Entry 7FFN (electron microscopy, 3.00 A resolution); this record covers chains N and O of the 5 polymer chains in the assembly.

[Chain N]
Molecule: Spike glycoprotein E2
From: Venezuelan equine encephalitis virus (strain TC-83)
UniProt: P05674 (POLS_EEVV8); residues 1-423 here correspond to UniProt positions 335-757 (UniProt number = residue number + 334)
Chain sequence (423 residues; numbered 1 to 423; the number before each row is that of its first residue):
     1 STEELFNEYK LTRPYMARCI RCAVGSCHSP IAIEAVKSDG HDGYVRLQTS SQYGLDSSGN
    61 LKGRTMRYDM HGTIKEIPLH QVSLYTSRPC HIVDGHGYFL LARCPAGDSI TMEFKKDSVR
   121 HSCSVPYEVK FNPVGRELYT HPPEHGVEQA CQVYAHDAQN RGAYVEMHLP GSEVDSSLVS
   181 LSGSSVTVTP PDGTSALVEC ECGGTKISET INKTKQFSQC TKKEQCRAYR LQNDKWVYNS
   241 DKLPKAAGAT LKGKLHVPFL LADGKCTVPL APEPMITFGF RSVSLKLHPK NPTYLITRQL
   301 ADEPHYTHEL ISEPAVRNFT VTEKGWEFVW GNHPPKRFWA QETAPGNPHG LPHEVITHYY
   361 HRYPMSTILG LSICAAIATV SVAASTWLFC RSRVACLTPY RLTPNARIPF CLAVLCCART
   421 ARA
Disordered / not traced: 420-423
Disulfides: C19-C123, C22-C27, C90-C104, C151-C266, C200-C226, C202-C220
UniProt features mapped onto this chain:
  - site: Y44 (Interaction with host receptor LDLRAD3), V93 (Interaction with host receptor LDLRAD3), V153 (Interaction with host receptor LDLRAD3), A155 (Interaction with host receptor LDLRAD3), H156 (Interaction with host receptor LDLRAD3), A262 (Interaction with host receptor LDLRAD3), A423 (Cleavage)
  - lipidation (S-palmitoyl cysteine): C396, C416, C417
  - glycosylation (N-linked (GlcNAc...) asparagine): N212, N318

[Chain O]
Molecule: Spike glycoprotein E1
From: Venezuelan equine encephalitis virus (strain TC-83)
UniProt: P05674 (POLS_EEVV8); residues 1-442 here correspond to UniProt positions 813-1254 (UniProt number = residue number + 812)
Chain sequence (442 residues; each row starts with the number of its first residue):
     1 YEHATTMPSQ AGISYNTIVN RAGYAPLPIS ITPTKIKLIP TVNLEYVTCH YKTGMDSPAI
    61 KCCGSQECTP TYRPDEQCKV FTGVYPFMWG GAYCFCDTEN TQVSKAYVMK SDDCLADHAE
   121 AYKAHTASVQ AFLNITVGEH SIVTTVYVNG ETPVNFNGVK ITAGPLSTAW TPFDRKIVQY
   181 AGEIYNYDFP EYGAGQPGAF GDIQSRTVSS SDLYANTNLV LQRPKAGAIH VPYTQAPSGF
   241 EQWKKDKAPS LKFTAPFGCE IYTNPIRAEN CAVGSIPLAF DIPDALFTRV SETPTLSAAE
   301 CTLNECVYSS DFGGIATVKY SASKSGKCAV HVPSGTATLK EAAVELTEQG SATIHFSTAN
   361 IHPEFRLQIC TSYVTCKGDC HPPKDHIVTH PQYHAQTFTA AVSKTAWTWL TSLLGGSAVI
   421 IIIGLVLATI VAMYVLTNQK HN
Disulfides: C62-C94, C63-C96, C259-C271, C301-C376, C306-C380, C328-C370
UniProt features mapped onto this chain:
  - region: V84 to T101 (E1 fusion peptide loop)
  - glycosylation: N134 (N-linked (GlcNAc...) asparagine)

[Interface between chain N and chain O]
Pairs across the interface (120; chain N residue first):
  R18(N) - K225(O)
  R18(N) - A228(O)
  R18(N) - H230(O)
  H28(N) - F87(O)
  H28(N) - M88(O)  hydrogen bond (side chain-backbone)
  H28(N) - W89(O)
  R46(N) - D113(O)  salt bridge
  H71(N) - W89(O)
  G72(N) - W89(O)
  Q152(N) - A116(O)  hydrogen bond (side chain-backbone)
  Y154(N) - D113(O)
  A163(N) - D112(O)
  V165(N) - K52(O)
  S172(N) - Y93(O)
  E173(N) - M88(O)
  E173(N) - W89(O)
  V174(N) - M88(O)  hydrophobic
  V174(N) - G90(O)
  V174(N) - G91(O)
  V174(N) - A92(O)
  D175(N) - W89(O)
  D175(N) - G90(O)
  S176(N) - G90(O)  hydrogen bond (backbone-backbone)
  S176(N) - G91(O)
  E201(N) - F95(O)
  R227(N) - Y85(O)
  R227(N) - A92(O)
  R227(N) - C94(O)  hydrogen bond (side chain-backbone)
  R227(N) - F95(O)
  Y229(N) - Y93(O)  hydrogen bond (side chain-backbone)
  R230(N) - W89(O)
  N239(N) - M55(O)
  N239(N) - D56(O)
  N239(N) - S57(O)  hydrogen bond
  S240(N) - S57(O)  hydrogen bond (backbone-side chain)
  D241(N) - M55(O)
  D241(N) - P58(O)
  D241(N) - I229(O)
  D241(N) - H230(O)
  D241(N) - V231(O)
  K242(N) - I229(O)
  L243(N) - S57(O)
  L243(N) - P58(O)
  P244(N) - P58(O)
  P244(N) - M88(O)
  K245(N) - D56(O)  salt bridge
  K245(N) - S57(O)
  K245(N) - P58(O)  hydrogen bond (backbone-backbone)
  K245(N) - A59(O)
  L260(N) - D112(O)
  L260(N) - D113(O)
  L261(N) - A116(O)
  L261(N) - D117(O)
  F278(N) - I387(O)  hydrophobic
  G279(N) - H386(O)
  G279(N) - I387(O)
  F280(N) - H386(O)
  S282(N) - I387(O)
  V283(N) - I387(O)  hydrophobic
  I296(N) - F253(O)  hydrophobic
  R298(N) - K252(O)
  R298(N) - F253(O)
  R298(N) - T254(O)
  R298(N) - A255(O)  hydrogen bond (side chain-backbone)
  R298(N) - C259(O)  hydrogen bond (side chain-backbone)
  L300(N) - G258(O)
  A301(N) - P256(O)
  A301(N) - F257(O)  hydrogen bond (backbone-backbone)
  D302(N) - P256(O)
  D302(N) - F257(O)
  P304(N) - T254(O)
  P304(N) - P256(O)
  Y306(N) - T254(O)
  H308(N) - P249(O)
  V329(N) - F253(O)  hydrophobic
  R337(N) - G258(O)  hydrogen bond (side chain-backbone)
  R337(N) - E260(O)  salt bridge
  R337(N) - T389(O)
  F338(N) - I387(O)  hydrophobic
  F338(N) - V388(O)
  F338(N) - T389(O)
  W339(N) - I387(O)
  W339(N) - V388(O)  hydrogen bond (backbone-backbone)
  W339(N) - T389(O)
  W339(N) - H390(O)
  W339(N) - P391(O)  hydrophobic
  A340(N) - H386(O)
  A340(N) - I387(O)  hydrophobic
  Q341(N) - S309(O)  hydrogen bond
  Q341(N) - S310(O)  hydrogen bond (side chain-backbone)
  Q341(N) - D385(O)  hydrogen bond (side chain-backbone)
  Q341(N) - H386(O)  hydrogen bond (backbone-backbone)
  Q341(N) - V388(O)
  E342(N) - Y308(O)
  E342(N) - P383(O)
  T343(N) - P383(O)
  T343(N) - D385(O)
  T343(N) - H386(O)
  P348(N) - I361(O)  hydrophobic
  P348(N) - S403(O)  hydrogen bond (backbone-side chain)
  H349(N) - I361(O)
  H349(N) - H362(O)
  H349(N) - T405(O)
  G350(N) - T405(O)
  P352(N) - W409(O)  hydrophobic
  Y359(N) - A401(O)  hydrogen bond (side chain-backbone)
  Y359(N) - V402(O)
  Y359(N) - S403(O)  hydrogen bond (side chain-backbone)
  R362(N) - Y308(O)  hydrogen bond
  R362(N) - A401(O)
  S381(N) - S417(O)
  A384(N) - I421(O)  hydrophobic
  S385(N) - I420(O)
  L388(N) - L425(O)  hydrophobic
  S392(N) - L427(O)
  S392(N) - A428(O)
  S392(N) - V431(O)
  A395(N) - V435(O)
  C396(N) - V431(O)  hydrophobic
  L412(N) - Y434(O)  hydrophobic
Also at the interface, not in a pair above, chain N (75 interface residues in all): M16, K37, D39, R136, Y164, E199, V321, E323, H358, C374, I377, P399, Y400
Also at the interface, not in a pair above, chain O (76 interface residues in all): H50, Y51, I60, C62, C380, P382, K384, Q392, Q396, A406, L410, L414, G424, N438

[In short]
The interface between chain N and chain O involves 75 residues on one side and 76 on the other; the contacts
include 21 hydrogen bonds and 3 salt bridges. Polar contacts include R46(N)-D113(O), K245(N)-D56(O) and
R337(N)-E260(O).
Here chain N is Spike glycoprotein E2 and chain O is Spike glycoprotein E1, both from Venezuelan equine
encephalitis virus (strain TC-83). Entry 7FFN (Cryo-EM structure of VEEV VLP-LDLRAD3-D1 complex at the 5-fold
axes) was determined by electron microscopy (same publication as 7FFE, 7FFF, 7FFL, 7FFO and 7FFQ).
